Entry 5MLJ (X-ray diffraction, 1.80 A resolution); this record covers chain A.

# Chain A
Protein: Histone acetyltransferase KAT2A
Source organism: Homo sapiens
Notes: EC 2.3.1.48
Reference sequence: Q92830 (KAT2A_HUMAN); residues 729-837 here = UniProt positions 729-837
Amino-acid sequence (112 residues; each row starts with the number of its first residue):
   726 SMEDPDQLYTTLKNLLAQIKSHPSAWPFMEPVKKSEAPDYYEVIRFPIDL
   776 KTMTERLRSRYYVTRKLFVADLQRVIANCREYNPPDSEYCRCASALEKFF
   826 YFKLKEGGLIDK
Disordered / not traced: 726-728
Differences from the reference sequence: expression tag (726-728)
Ligand contacts: 9ST (4-bromo-2-methyl-5-[[(3R,5R)-1-methyl-5-phenyl-piperidin-3-yl]amino]pyridazin-3-one): W751, P752, F753, E755, P756, V757, K758, E761, A762, Y765, Y807, N808, Y814
UniProt features mapped onto this chain:
  - modified residue: T735 (Phosphothreonine)
  - cross-link (Glycyl lysine isopeptide (Lys-Gly)): K759 (interchain with G-Cter in SUMO2), K791 (interchain with G-Cter in SUMO2)
  - mutagenesis: T735 (T735A: Slightly reduced ability to acetylate and inhibit PPARGC1A. Strongly reduced ability to acetylate and inhibit PPARGC1A; when associated with Q-549 and A-735)

# Summary
Bound to chain A: compound 9ST. Curated annotation (UniProt) lists one mutagenesis site.
Chain A is Histone acetyltransferase KAT2A (Homo sapiens); the structure, Bromodomain of Human GCN5 with
4-bromo-2-methyl-5-(((3R,5R)-1-methyl-5-phenylpiperidin-3-yl)amino)pyridazin-3(2H)-one, was determined by
X-ray diffraction, deposited together with 5MKX, 5MKY, 5MKZ, 5ML0 and 5MLI.
